PDB entry 7BXT | electron microscopy, 4.20 A resolution (low resolution: residue-level contacts below are approximate; hydrogen-bond / salt-bridge calls are withheld) | chains C and I of the 14 polymer chains in the assembly

== Chain C ==
Protein: Histone H2A type 1-B/E
Source organism: Homo sapiens
Reference sequence: P04908 (H2A1B_HUMAN); residues 1-129 here correspond to UniProt positions 2-130 (UniProt number = residue number + 1)
Amino-acid sequence (133 residues; each row starts with the number of its first residue; numbers below 1 keep their minus sign (Gly-3 is residue -3)):
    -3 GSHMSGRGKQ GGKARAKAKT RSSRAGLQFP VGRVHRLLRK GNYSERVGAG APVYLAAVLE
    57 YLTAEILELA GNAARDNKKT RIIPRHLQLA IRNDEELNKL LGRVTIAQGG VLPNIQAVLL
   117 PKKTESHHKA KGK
Not modelled in the structure: -3 to 10, 65, 119-129
Construct notes: expression tag (-3 to 0)
UniProt features mapped onto this chain:
  - modified residue: Ser1 (N-acetylserine), Arg3 (Citrulline), Lys5 (N6-(2-hydroxyisobutyryl)lysine), Lys9 (N6-(2-hydroxyisobutyryl)lysine), Lys13 (N6-(beta-hydroxybutyryl)lysine), Lys36 (N6-(2-hydroxyisobutyryl)lysine), Lys74 (N6-(2-hydroxyisobutyryl)lysine), Lys75 (N6-(2-hydroxyisobutyryl)lysine), Lys95 (N6-(2-hydroxyisobutyryl)lysine), Gln104 (N5-methylglutamine), Lys118 (N6-(2-hydroxyisobutyryl)lysine), Lys119 (N6-crotonyllysine), Thr120 (Phosphothreonine), Lys125 (N6-crotonyllysine)
  - cross-link (Glycyl lysine isopeptide (Lys-Gly)): Lys13 (interchain with G-Cter in ubiquitin), Lys15 (interchain with G-Cter in ubiquitin), Lys119 (interchain with G-Cter in ubiquitin)

== Chain I ==
Molecule: 145-nt DNA strand
Sequence (145 nucleotides; numbered 1 to 145; the number before each row is that of its first residue):
     1 ATCAGAATCC CGGTGCCGAG GCCGCTCAAT TGGTCGTAGA CAGCTCTAGC ACCGCTTAAA
    61 CGCACGTACG CGCTGTCCCC CGCGTTTTAA CCGCCAAGGG GATTACTCCC TAGTCTCCAG
   121 GCACGAGTCA GATATATACA TCGAT

== How chain C and chain I interact ==
Pairs across the interface (10; chain C residue first):
  Arg11(C) with DT31(I)
  Ala12(C) with DG32(I)
  Lys15(C) with DT31(I)
  Thr16(C) with DT30(I)
  Arg17(C) with DT30(I)
  Arg20(C) with DT31(I)
  Gly28(C) with DA29(I)
  Arg32(C) with DA29(I)
  Arg77(C) with DA19(I); DG20(I)
Other interface residues (no listed pair), chain C (12 interface residues in all): Ala14, Arg29, Arg42
Other interface residues (no listed pair), chain I (7 interface residues in all): DA38

== In short ==
The interface between chain C and chain I involves 12 residues on one side and 7 on the other.
Here chain C is Histone H2A type 1-B/E (Homo sapiens) and chain I is a 145-nt DNA strand. Entry 7BXT (The
cryo-EM structure of CENP-A nucleosome in complex with CENP-C peptide and CENP-N N-terminal domain) was
determined by electron microscopy together with 7BY0 from the same study.
